PDB entry 6CNV | X-ray diffraction, 4.10 A resolution (low resolution: residue-level contacts below are approximate; hydrogen-bond / salt-bridge calls are withheld) | chains A and C of the 5 polymer chains in the assembly

# Chain A
Name: Hemagglutinin
From: Influenza B virus
UniProt: U3RVK6 (U3RVK6_9INFB); the construct lacks a stretch of the UniProt sequence, so the offset changes along the chain: 1-163 = UniProt 16-178; 164-344 = UniProt 182-362
Amino-acid sequence (347 residues; numbered 1 to 344 plus 3 insertion-coded residues; the number before each row is that of its first residue; a row labelled like 163A-163C holds insertion residues (163A, then the next letters in order)):
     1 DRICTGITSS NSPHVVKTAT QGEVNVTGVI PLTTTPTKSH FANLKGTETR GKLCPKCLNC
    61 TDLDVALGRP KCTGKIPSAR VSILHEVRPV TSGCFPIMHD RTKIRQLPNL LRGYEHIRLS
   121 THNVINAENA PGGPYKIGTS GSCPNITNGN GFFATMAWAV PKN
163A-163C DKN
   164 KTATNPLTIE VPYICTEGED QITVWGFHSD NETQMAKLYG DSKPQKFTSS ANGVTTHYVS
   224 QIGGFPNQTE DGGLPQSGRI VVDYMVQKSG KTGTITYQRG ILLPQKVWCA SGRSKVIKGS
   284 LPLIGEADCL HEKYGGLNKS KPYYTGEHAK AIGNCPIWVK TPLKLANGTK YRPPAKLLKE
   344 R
Disordered / not traced: 1
Disulfide bonds: Cys54-Cys57, Cys60-Cys72, Cys94-Cys143, Cys178-Cys272, Cys292-Cys318
Glycans and other covalent adducts: N-acetylglucosamine (NAG) linked to Asn25, Asn145, Asn230, Asn301, Asn330

# Chain C
Name: SD84h
From: synthetic construct
Amino-acid sequence (116 residues; row label = number of the first residue in the row):
     1 EVQLVESGGG LVQPGGSLRL SCAASGFTFS TSWMYWLRQA PGKGLEWVSV INTDGGTYYA
    61 DSVKGRFTIS RDNSKNTLYL QMNSLRAEDT AVYYCAKDWG GPEPTRGQGT LVTVSS
Disulfide bonds: Cys22-Cys95

# How chain A and chain C interact
Contacting residue pairs (28):
  Lys136(A) - Glu103(C)
  Gly138(A) - Pro102(C)
  Thr139(A) - Gly101(C)
  Thr139(A) - Pro102(C)
  Thr139(A) - Pro104(C)
  Ser140(A) - Trp99(C)
  Ser140(A) - Gly100(C)
  Ser140(A) - Gly101(C)
  Gly141(A) - Trp99(C)
  Asn148(A) - Gly44(C)
  Asn150(A) - Trp99(C)
  Asn150(A) - Pro104(C)
  Trp158(A) - Gly101(C)
  Val160(A) - Pro102(C)
  Gln197(A) - Thr31(C)
  Lys200(A) - Thr31(C)
  Lys200(A) - Ser32(C)
  Lys200(A) - Asp98(C)
  Leu201(A) - Pro102(C)
  Gly236(A) - Trp47(C)
  Leu237(A) - Tyr35(C)
  Leu237(A) - Trp47(C)
  Leu237(A) - Trp99(C)
  Pro238(A) - Tyr35(C)
  Pro238(A) - Val50(C)
  Gln239(A) - Gly100(C)
  Gln239(A) - Gly101(C)
  Ser240(A) - Trp33(C)
Interface residues without a listed pair, chain A (18 interface residues in all): Phe95
Interface residues without a listed pair, chain C (16 interface residues in all): Leu45, Tyr58

# Summary
Chain A and chain C form an interface of 18 and 16 residues respectively. N-acetylglucosamine is covalently
linked to Asn25(A), Asn145(A), Asn230(A), Asn301(A) and Asn330(A).
Here chain A is Hemagglutinin (Influenza B virus) and chain C is SD84h (synthetic construct). Entry 6CNV
(Influenza B/brisbane hemagglutinin fab CR9115 SD84H complex) was determined by X-ray diffraction together
with 6FYT, 6FYU and 6FYW from the same study.
